PDB entry 2AHJ | X-ray diffraction, 1.70 A resolution | chains A and B

== Chain A ==
Protein: Nitrile hydratase
Source organism: Rhodococcus erythropolis
Notes: EC 4.2.1.84
Reference sequence: P13448 (NHAA_RHOER); numbering as in UniProt (aligned over 1-206)
Sequence (206 residues; numbered 1 to 206; the number before each row is that of its first residue):
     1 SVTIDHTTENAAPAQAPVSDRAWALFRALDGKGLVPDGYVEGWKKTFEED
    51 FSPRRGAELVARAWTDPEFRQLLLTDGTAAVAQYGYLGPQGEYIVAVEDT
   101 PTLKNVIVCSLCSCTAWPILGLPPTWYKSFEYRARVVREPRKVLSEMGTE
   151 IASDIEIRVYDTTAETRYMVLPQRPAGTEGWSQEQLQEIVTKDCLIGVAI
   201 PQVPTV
Not modelled in the structure: 1-3, 7-12, 204-206
Modified / non-standard residues: Cys-112 (3-sulfinoalanine; CSD); Cys-114 (s-hydroxycysteine; CSO)
Sequence notes: modified residue (112, 114)
Metal / ion sites: Fe ion: Cys-109, Cys-112, Ser-113, Cys-114 (together with nitric oxide)
Residues lining bound ligands:
  - 1,4-diethylene dioxide (DIO): Gln-90, Ser-113, Cys-114, Trp-117
  - nitric oxide: Cys-109, Cys-112, Ser-113, Cys-114

== Chain B ==
Protein: Nitrile hydratase
Source organism: Rhodococcus erythropolis
Notes: EC 4.2.1.84
Reference sequence: P13449 (NHAB_RHOER); residue numbers follow UniProt; this construct covers 1-212
Sequence (212 residues; row label = number of the first residue in the row):
     1 MDGVHDLAGVQGFGKVPHTVNADIGPTFHAEWEHLPYSLMFAGVAELGAF
    51 SVDEVRYVVERMEPRHYMMTPYYERYVIGVATLMVEKGILTQDELESLAG
   101 GPFPLSRPSESEGRPAPVETTTFEVGQRVRVRDEYVPGHIRMPAYCRGRV
   151 GTISHRTTEKWPFPDAIGHGRNDAGEEPTYHVKFAAEELFGSDTDGGSVV
   201 VDLFEGYLEPAA
Not modelled in the structure: 212
Residues lining bound ligands: 1,4-diethylene dioxide (DIO): Tyr-37, Met-40, Val-52, Val-55, Arg-56, Tyr-72, Tyr-76
Swiss-Prot annotation at these positions:
  - natural variant: Met-40 (M40V: In strain: ACV2)

== Chain A / chain B interface ==
Pairs across the interface (162):
  Pro-13(A) / His-66(B)
  Ala-14(A) / Pro-102(B)
  Ala-14(A) / Pro-104(B)
  Gln-15(A) / His-66(B)  hydrogen bond
  Gln-15(A) / Met-69(B)
  Gln-15(A) / Glu-74(B)
  Gln-15(A) / Pro-102(B)
  Gln-15(A) / Pro-104(B)
  Ala-16(A) / Ala-99(B)
  Ala-16(A) / Gly-101(B)
  Ala-16(A) / Pro-102(B)  hydrogen bond (backbone-backbone)
  Val-18(A) / Trp-32(B)  hydrophobic
  Val-18(A) / Glu-74(B)
  Asp-20(A) / Ala-99(B)
  Arg-21(A) / Glu-74(B)  salt bridge
  Arg-21(A) / Ile-78(B)
  Arg-21(A) / Pro-102(B)
  Arg-21(A) / Phe-103(B)
  Ala-22(A) / Trp-32(B)  hydrophobic
  Ala-22(A) / Leu-35(B)
  Trp-23(A) / Glu-31(B)
  Trp-23(A) / Leu-35(B)  hydrophobic
  Ala-24(A) / Leu-95(B)
  Ala-24(A) / Leu-98(B)  hydrophobic
  Ala-24(A) / Ala-99(B)
  Leu-25(A) / Leu-39(B)  hydrophobic
  Leu-25(A) / Val-77(B)
  Leu-25(A) / Ala-81(B)  hydrophobic
  Leu-25(A) / Leu-95(B)  hydrophobic
  Ala-28(A) / Leu-90(B)  hydrophobic
  Ala-28(A) / Leu-98(B)  hydrophobic
  Leu-29(A) / Leu-39(B)  hydrophobic
  Leu-29(A) / Met-84(B)  hydrophobic
  Lys-32(A) / Ile-89(B)
  Lys-32(A) / Leu-90(B)
  Lys-32(A) / Glu-94(B)  salt bridge
  Leu-34(A) / Leu-47(B)  hydrophobic
  Leu-34(A) / Ile-89(B)  hydrophobic
  Val-35(A) / Leu-39(B)  hydrophobic
  Tyr-39(A) / Ser-38(B)
  Tyr-39(A) / Phe-41(B)  hydrogen bond (side chain-backbone)
  Tyr-39(A) / Ala-42(B)
  Tyr-39(A) / Glu-46(B)
  Val-40(A) / His-34(B)
  Val-40(A) / Leu-35(B)  hydrophobic
  Val-40(A) / Ser-38(B)
  Trp-43(A) / Ser-38(B)
  Trp-43(A) / Phe-41(B)  hydrophobic
  Lys-44(A) / His-34(B)
  Phe-47(A) / Phe-28(B)  hydrophobic
  Phe-47(A) / Tyr-37(B)  hydrophobic
  Phe-47(A) / Phe-41(B)  hydrophobic
  Glu-48(A) / Thr-27(B)
  Glu-48(A) / Phe-28(B)
  Gln-90(A) / Arg-56(B)
  Tyr-93(A) / His-155(B)  hydrogen bond
  Tyr-93(A) / Thr-157(B)
  Tyr-93(A) / Thr-158(B)  hydrogen bond (side chain-backbone)
  Tyr-93(A) / Glu-159(B)
  Tyr-93(A) / Trp-161(B)  hydrophobic
  Val-95(A) / His-181(B)
  Ser-110(A) / His-5(B)
  Ser-110(A) / Ala-8(B)
  Leu-111(A) / His-5(B)
  Leu-111(A) / Asp-6(B)
  Leu-111(A) / Arg-141(B)
  Cys-112(A) / Arg-56(B)
  Cys-112(A) / Tyr-76(B)
  Cys-112(A) / Arg-141(B)
  Ser-113(A) / Tyr-72(B)  hydrogen bond
  Cys-114(A) / Arg-56(B)
  Cys-114(A) / Arg-141(B)
  Trp-117(A) / Tyr-37(B)  hydrophobic
  Trp-117(A) / Phe-41(B)  hydrophobic
  Leu-122(A) / Thr-27(B)
  Leu-122(A) / Phe-28(B)  hydrophobic
  Leu-122(A) / Tyr-37(B)  hydrophobic
  Leu-122(A) / Tyr-73(B)
  Trp-126(A) / Pro-17(B)
  Trp-126(A) / His-18(B)  hydrogen bond
  Lys-128(A) / Tyr-72(B)
  Lys-128(A) / Tyr-73(B)
  Ser-129(A) / Pro-17(B)
  Phe-130(A) / Leu-7(B)  hydrophobic
  Phe-130(A) / Phe-13(B)  hydrophobic
  Phe-130(A) / Tyr-67(B)  hydrophobic
  Phe-130(A) / Met-68(B)
  Phe-130(A) / Arg-75(B)
  Glu-131(A) / Gly-14(B)
  Glu-131(A) / Lys-15(B)
  Glu-131(A) / Val-16(B)
  Tyr-132(A) / Val-16(B)  hydrophobic
  Arg-133(A) / His-5(B)  hydrogen bond (side chain-backbone)
  Arg-133(A) / Leu-7(B)
  Arg-133(A) / Ala-8(B)
  Arg-133(A) / Tyr-67(B)  hydrogen bond
  Arg-133(A) / Arg-75(B)
  Ala-134(A) / Leu-7(B)
  Ala-134(A) / Ala-8(B)
  Ala-134(A) / Gly-9(B)  hydrogen bond (backbone-backbone)
  Ala-134(A) / Val-10(B)
  Ala-134(A) / Phe-13(B)  hydrophobic
  Arg-135(A) / Phe-13(B)
  Arg-135(A) / Gly-14(B)  hydrogen bond (side chain-backbone)
  Arg-135(A) / Lys-15(B)
  Val-137(A) / Tyr-145(B)
  Val-137(A) / Phe-190(B)
  Val-137(A) / Val-199(B)
  Arg-138(A) / Gly-9(B)  hydrogen bond (side chain-backbone)
  Arg-138(A) / Gln-11(B)
  Arg-138(A) / Phe-190(B)
  Arg-138(A) / Asp-193(B)  salt bridge
  Arg-138(A) / Thr-194(B)  hydrogen bond (backbone-side chain)
  Arg-138(A) / Asp-195(B)  hydrogen bond (backbone-backbone)
  Glu-139(A) / Asp-195(B)
  Pro-140(A) / Asp-195(B)
  Pro-140(A) / Gly-196(B)
  Arg-141(A) / Asp-195(B)  hydrogen bond (backbone-side chain)
  Lys-142(A) / Asp-195(B)  hydrogen bond (backbone-side chain)
  Val-143(A) / Val-16(B)  hydrophobic
  Glu-146(A) / Lys-15(B)  salt bridge
  Met-147(A) / Val-16(B)  hydrophobic
  Met-147(A) / His-18(B)
  Met-147(A) / Thr-19(B)
  Met-147(A) / Val-20(B)  hydrogen bond (backbone-backbone)
  Thr-149(A) / Val-20(B)
  Glu-156(A) / Gly-197(B)
  Glu-156(A) / Ser-198(B)  hydrogen bond
  Ile-157(A) / Gly-197(B)  hydrogen bond (backbone-backbone)
  Ile-157(A) / Ser-198(B)  hydrogen bond (backbone-backbone)
  Arg-158(A) / Lys-183(B)
  Arg-158(A) / Ser-198(B)  hydrogen bond
  Arg-158(A) / Val-200(B)
  Val-159(A) / Ser-198(B)  hydrogen bond (backbone-backbone)
  Val-159(A) / Val-199(B)
  Val-159(A) / Val-200(B)  hydrogen bond (backbone-backbone)
  Tyr-160(A) / Val-200(B)
  Asp-161(A) / Pro-143(B)
  Asp-161(A) / Tyr-145(B)  hydrogen bond
  Asp-161(A) / Val-200(B)  hydrogen bond (backbone-backbone)
  Asp-161(A) / Asp-202(B)
  Thr-162(A) / Arg-141(B)
  Thr-163(A) / Arg-141(B)  hydrogen bond (backbone-side chain)
  Thr-163(A) / Pro-143(B)
  Thr-163(A) / Val-201(B)
  Thr-163(A) / Asp-202(B)  hydrogen bond (side chain-backbone)
  Ala-164(A) / Thr-179(B)
  Ala-164(A) / Asp-202(B)
  Ala-164(A) / Phe-204(B)  hydrophobic
  Glu-165(A) / Trp-161(B)
  Glu-165(A) / Asp-202(B)
  Thr-166(A) / Thr-157(B)
  Thr-166(A) / His-181(B)  hydrogen bond
  Thr-166(A) / Asp-202(B)  hydrogen bond
  Arg-167(A) / Arg-56(B)
  Tyr-168(A) / His-181(B)  hydrogen bond
  Thr-191(A) / Asn-21(B)  hydrogen bond
  Asp-193(A) / His-18(B)  salt bridge
  Asp-193(A) / Val-20(B)
  Asp-193(A) / Asn-21(B)  hydrogen bond (side chain-backbone)
  Val-198(A) / Val-20(B)
  Ala-199(A) / Val-20(B)  hydrophobic
Interface residues without a listed pair, chain A (76 interface residues in all): Ser-19, Phe-26, Arg-27, Pro-36, Pro-89, Cys-109, Pro-124, Gly-148
Interface residues without a listed pair, chain B (82 interface residues in all): Ile-24, Met-40, Ala-45, Val-80, Arg-156, Leu-203

== Summary ==
76 residues of chain A and 82 residues of chain B are in contact; the contacts include 32 hydrogen bonds and 5
salt bridges. Polar pairs include Arg-21(A)/Glu-74(B), Lys-32(A)/Glu-94(B) and Arg-138(A)/Asp-193(B).
1,4-diethylene dioxide is bound between chain A and chain B.
Chain A is Nitrile hydratase and chain B is Nitrile hydratase, both from Rhodococcus erythropolis; the
structure, Nitrile hydratase complexed with nitric oxide, was determined by X-ray diffraction.
